5R1A - chains A and B; structure by X-ray diffraction, 1.73 A resolution.

Chain A:
Protein: Pre-mRNA-splicing factor 8
Source organism: Saccharomyces cerevisiae (strain ATCC 204508 / S288c)
Notes: fragment: yPrp8 RNaseH
UniProtKB: P33334 (PRP8_YEAST); residues 1836-2090 here = UniProt positions 1836-2090
Chain sequence (258 residues; each row starts with the number of its first residue):
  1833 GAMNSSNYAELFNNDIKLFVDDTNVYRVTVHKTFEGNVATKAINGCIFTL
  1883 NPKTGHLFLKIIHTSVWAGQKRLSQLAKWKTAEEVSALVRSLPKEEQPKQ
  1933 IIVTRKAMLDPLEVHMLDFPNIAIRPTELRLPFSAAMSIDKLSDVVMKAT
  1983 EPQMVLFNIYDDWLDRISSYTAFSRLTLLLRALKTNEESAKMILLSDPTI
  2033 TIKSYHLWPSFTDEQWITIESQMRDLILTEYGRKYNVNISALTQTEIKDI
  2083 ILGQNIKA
Not modelled in the structure: 2070-2090
Differences from the reference sequence: expression tag (1833-1835)
Swiss-Prot annotation at these positions:
  - mutagenesis: Asp1853 (D1853A: Alters protein folding. Severely impaired growth. Strongly reduced growth at 35 degrees Celsius; when associated with A-1854; D1853N: Reduced growth at 30 degrees Celsius ...), Asp1854 (D1854A: Reduced growth at 30 degrees Celsius. Strongly reduced growth at 16 degrees Celsius. Strongly reduced growth at 35 degrees Celsius; when associated with A-1853 ...), Thr1855 (T1855A: Reduced growth at 30 degrees Celsius. Strongly reduced growth at 16 degrees Celsius), Thr1936 (T1936A: Reduced growth at 30 degrees Celsius. Strongly reduced growth at 16 degrees Celsius), Arg1937 (R1937K: Severely impaired growth. Reduced growth at 30 degrees Celsius. Strongly reduced growth at 16 degrees Celsius)

Chain B:
Protein: A1 cistron-splicing factor AAR2
Source organism: Saccharomyces cerevisiae (strain ATCC 204508 / S288c)
Notes: fragment: GAMA - Aar2(1-152) - SSSSS - Aar2(171-317); engineered mutation(s): L153_D170delinsSSSSS
UniProtKB: P32357 (AAR2_YEAST); aligned to UniProt positions 1-317 over residues 1-317
Chain sequence (308 residues; row label = number of the first residue in the row; note: 13 numbers in that range are skipped by the numbering (no residue carries them; nothing is unmodelled there); numbers below 1 keep their minus sign (Gly-3 is residue -3)):
    -3 GAMAMNTVPFTSAPIEVTIGIDQYSFNVKENQPFHGIKDIPIGHVHVIHF
    47 QHADNSSMRYGYWFDCRMGNFYIQYDPKDGLYKMMEERDGAKFENIVHNF
    97 KERQMMVSYPKIDEDDTWYNLTEFVQMDKIRKIVRKDENQFSYVDSSMTT
   147 VQENEL
   166 SSSSSDPAHSLNYTVINFKSREAIRPGHEMEDFLDKSYYLNTVMLQGIFK
   216 NSSNYFGELQFAFLNAMFFGNYGSSLQWHAMIELICSSATVPKHMLDKLD
   266 EILYYQIKTLPEQYSDILLNERVWNICLYSSFQKNSLHNTEKIMENKYPE
   316 LL
Not modelled in the structure: -3 to 0, 166-169
Differences from the reference sequence: expression tag (-3 to 0); conflict Ser166 (Leu153 in P32357), Ser167 (Lys154 in P32357), Ser170 (Leu157 in P32357)
Swiss-Prot annotation at these positions:
  - region: Leu261 to Ile282 (Leucine-zipper)
  - modified residue: Ser253 (Phosphoserine), Thr274 (Phosphothreonine)

Chain A / chain B interface:
Residue-residue contacts (16; chain A residue first):
  Gln1907(A) - Met195(B)
  Gln1907(A) - Leu199(B)
  Leu1908(A) - Met195(B)  hydrophobic
  Trp1911(A) - Glu194(B)
  Trp1911(A) - Met195(B)  hydrophobic
  Trp1911(A) - Phe198(B)  hydrophobic
  Asp1942(A) - Lys184(B)  salt bridge
  Glu1945(A) - Lys184(B)  salt bridge
  Val1946(A) - Glu194(B)
  Val1946(A) - Phe198(B)  hydrophobic
  His1947(A) - Glu194(B)
  Leu1949(A) - Lys184(B)
  Leu1949(A) - Ser185(B)
  Leu1949(A) - Arg186(B)
  Leu1949(A) - Ile189(B)  hydrophobic
  Asp1950(A) - Arg186(B)  salt bridge

Overview:
9 residues of chain A and 8 residues of chain B are in contact; the contacts include 3 salt bridges. Polar
contacts include Asp1942(A)-Lys184(B), Glu1945(A)-Lys184(B) and Asp1950(A)-Arg186(B). Curated annotation
(UniProt) lists 5 mutagenesis sites on chain A.
Here chain A is Pre-mRNA-splicing factor 8 and chain B is A1 cistron-splicing factor AAR2, both from
Saccharomyces cerevisiae (strain ATCC 204508 / S288c). Entry 5R1A (PanDDA analysis group deposition --
Auto-refined data of Aar2/RNaseH for ground state model 25, DMSO-free) was determined by X-ray diffraction,
deposited together with 5QY1, 5QY2, 5QY3, 5QY4, 5QY5, 5QY6 and 128 further entries.
